PDB entry 8WED | X-ray diffraction, 3.30 A resolution | chains A and B of the 3 polymer chains in the assembly

Chain A:
Protein: MDIS1-interacting receptor like kinase 2
Source organism: Arabidopsis thaliana
Notes: EC 2.7.11.1
Reference sequence: Q8VZG8 (MIK2_ARATH); numbering as in UniProt (aligned over 1-683)
Sequence (683 residues; row label = number of the first residue in the row):
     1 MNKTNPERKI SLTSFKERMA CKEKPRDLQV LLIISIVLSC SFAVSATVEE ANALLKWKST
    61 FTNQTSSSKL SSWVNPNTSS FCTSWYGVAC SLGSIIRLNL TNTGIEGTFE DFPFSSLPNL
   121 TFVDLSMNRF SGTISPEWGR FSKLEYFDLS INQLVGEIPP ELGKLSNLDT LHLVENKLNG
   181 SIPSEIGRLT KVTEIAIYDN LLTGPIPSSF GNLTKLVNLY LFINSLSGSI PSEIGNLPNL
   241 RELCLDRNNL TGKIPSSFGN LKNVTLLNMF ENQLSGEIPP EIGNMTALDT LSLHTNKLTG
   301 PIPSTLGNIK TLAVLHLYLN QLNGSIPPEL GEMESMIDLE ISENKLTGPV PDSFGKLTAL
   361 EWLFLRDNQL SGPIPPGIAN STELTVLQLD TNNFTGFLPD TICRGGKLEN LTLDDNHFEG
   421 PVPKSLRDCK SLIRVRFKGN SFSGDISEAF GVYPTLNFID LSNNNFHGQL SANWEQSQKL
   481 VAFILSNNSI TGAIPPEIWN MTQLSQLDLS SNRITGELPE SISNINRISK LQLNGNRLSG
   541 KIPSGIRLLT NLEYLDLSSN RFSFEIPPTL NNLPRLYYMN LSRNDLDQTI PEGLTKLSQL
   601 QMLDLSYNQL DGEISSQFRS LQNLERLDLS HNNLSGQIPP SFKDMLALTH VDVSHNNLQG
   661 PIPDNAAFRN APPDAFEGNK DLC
Unresolved in the structure: 1-46
Cystine bridges: C82-C90, C403-C429
Glycans and other covalent adducts: N-acetylglucosamine (NAG) linked to N99, N119, N179, N263, N284, N380, N410, N487, N500, N580
Differences from the reference sequence: engineered mutation E137 (Leu in Q8VZG8), K164 (Asp in Q8VZG8), F564 (Ser in Q8VZG8)
Curated features (UniProtKB/Swiss-Prot):
  - glycosylation (N-linked (GlcNAc...) asparagine): N63, N77, N99, N119, N179, N212, N249, N263, N284, N323, N380, N393, N410, N487, N500, N580, N633

Chain B:
Protein: BRASSINOSTEROID INSENSITIVE 1-associated receptor kinase 1
Source organism: Arabidopsis thaliana
Notes: EC 2.7.10.1, 2.7.11.1
Reference sequence: Q94F62 (BAK1_ARATH); residues 1-220 here = UniProt positions 1-220
Sequence (230 residues; numbered 1 to 230; the number before each row is that of its first residue):
     1 MERRLMIPCF FWLILVLDLV LRVSGNAEGD ALSALKNSLA DPNKVLQSWD ATLVTPCTWF
    61 HVTCNSDNSV TRVDLGNANL SGQLVMQLGQ LPNLQYLELY SNNITGTIPE QLGNLTELVS
   121 LDLYLNNLSG PIPSTLGRLK KLRFLRLNNN SLSGEIPRSL TAVLTLQVLD LSNNPLTGDI
   181 PVNGSFSLFT PISFANTKLT PLPASPPPPI SPTPPSPAGS HHHHHHHHHH
Unresolved in the structure: 1-25, 201-230
Cystine bridges: C57-C64
Differences from the reference sequence: expression tag (221-230)

Interface between chain A and chain B:
Contacting residue pairs (26; chain A residue first):
  R366(A) with V54(B)
  R434(A) with L53(B); T58(B)
  R436(A) with T58(B)
  F458(A) with T58(B)
  V481(A) with F60(B)
  A482(A) with F60(B), hydrophobic
  S505(A) with F60(B)
  Q506(A) with F60(B)
  E553(A) with H61(B), salt bridge; D74(B)
  R575(A) with G76(B), hydrogen bond (side chain-backbone); N77(B), hydrogen bond (side chain-backbone)
  Y577(A) with T63(B); R72(B); D74(B)
  Q599(A) with Y100(B); Y124(B)
  Q601(A) with R72(B), hydrogen bond; Y96(B), hydrogen bond
  N623(A) with R146(B)
  E625(A) with Y96(B), hydrogen bond; F144(B)
  L646(A) with Q167(B), hydrogen bond (backbone-side chain)
  A647(A) with F144(B), hydrophobic
  T649(A) with R143(B)
Other interface residues (no listed pair), chain A (21 interface residues in all): S529, P574, Q622
Other interface residues (no listed pair), chain B (19 interface residues in all): D122, V168

In short:
Chain A and chain B form an interface of 21 and 19 residues respectively; the contacts include 6 hydrogen
bonds and 1 salt bridge. Polar contacts include E553(A)-H61(B), R575(A)-G76(B) and R575(A)-N77(B). Covalently
linked N-acetylglucosamine: at N99(A), N119(A), N179(A), N263(A), N284(A) and N380(A) and 4 more.
Here chain A is MDIS1-interacting receptor like kinase 2 and chain B is BRASSINOSTEROID INSENSITIVE
1-associated receptor kinase 1, both from Arabidopsis thaliana. Entry 8WED (Crystal structure of Arabidopsis
thaliana MIK2 ectodomain in complex with BAK1 ectodomain and Fusarium oxysporum SCOOPL) was determined by
X-ray diffraction (same publication as 8WEC, 8WEE and 8WEF).
